Entry 5ZNZ (X-ray diffraction, 2.55 A resolution); this record covers chains A and B of the 4 polymer chains in the assembly.

Chain A (and B):
Molecule: Maltose-binding periplasmic protein, Tumor necrosis factor receptor superfamily, member 25
Organism: Escherichia coli (strain K12)
Notes: chain B of this document is another copy of the same molecule, construct and numbering; everything in this record applies to it too
UniProt: chimeric construct of P0AEX9, B1AWN9: residues 2-367 from P0AEX9 (MALE_ECOLI) positions 27-392 (UniProt number = residue number + 25); residues 375-456 from B1AWN9 positions 328-409 (UniProt number = residue number - 47)
Sequence (464 residues; each row starts with the number of its first residue):
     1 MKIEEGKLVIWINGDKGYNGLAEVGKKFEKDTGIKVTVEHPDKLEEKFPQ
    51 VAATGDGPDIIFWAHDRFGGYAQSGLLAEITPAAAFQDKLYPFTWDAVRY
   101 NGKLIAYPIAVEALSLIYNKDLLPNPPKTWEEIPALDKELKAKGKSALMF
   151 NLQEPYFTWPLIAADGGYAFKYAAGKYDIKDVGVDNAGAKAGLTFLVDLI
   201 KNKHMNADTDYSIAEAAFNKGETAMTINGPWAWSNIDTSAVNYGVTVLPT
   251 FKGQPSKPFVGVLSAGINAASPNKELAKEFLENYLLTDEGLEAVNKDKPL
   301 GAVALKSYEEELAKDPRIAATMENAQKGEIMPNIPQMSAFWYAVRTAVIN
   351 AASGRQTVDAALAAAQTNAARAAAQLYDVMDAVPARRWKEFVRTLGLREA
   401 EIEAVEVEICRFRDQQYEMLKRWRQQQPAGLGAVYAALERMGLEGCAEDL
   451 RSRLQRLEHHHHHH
Not modelled in the structure: 1-2, 452-464 (chain B: 1-2, 454-464)
Sequence notes: expression tag (1, 457-464); engineered mutation Ala83 (Asp108 in P0AEX9), Ala84 (Lys109 in P0AEX9), Ala173 (Glu198 in P0AEX9), Ala174 (Asn199 in P0AEX9), Ala240 (Lys265 in P0AEX9), Ala360 (Glu385 in P0AEX9), Ala363 (Lys388 in P0AEX9), Ala364 (Asp389 in P0AEX9), Val434 (Ile387 in B1AWN9); linker (368-374)

Chain A / chain B interface:
Residue-residue contacts (4; chain A residue first):
  Ala385(A) - Arg411(B)
  Arg411(A) - Phe412(B)
  Phe412(A) - Cys410(B)  hydrophobic
  Phe412(A) - Arg411(B)
Interface residues without a listed pair, chain A (5 interface residues in all): Trp388, Arg413
Interface residues without a listed pair, chain B (5 interface residues in all): Ala385, Arg413

In short:
Chain A and chain B each contribute 5 residues to their interface.
Both chains are Maltose-binding periplasmic protein, Tumor necrosis factor receptor superfamily, member 25
(Escherichia coli (strain K12)). Entry 5ZNZ (Structure of mDR3 DD with MBP tag mutant-I387V) was determined by
X-ray diffraction, deposited together with 5ZNY, 5YGP, 5YGS and 5YEV.
